Entry 8BTB (electron microscopy, 14.00 A resolution (very low resolution: no residue pairs are listed; an interface is given only as per-side residue counts)); this record covers chains B and K of the 12 polymer chains in the assembly.

== Chain B ==
Molecule: FLJ00385 protein (Fragment)
Organism: Homo sapiens
UniProt: Q8NF17 (Q8NF17_HUMAN); residues 288-496 here correspond to UniProt positions 230-438 (UniProt number = residue number - 58)
Amino-acid sequence (209 residues; each row starts with the number of its first residue):
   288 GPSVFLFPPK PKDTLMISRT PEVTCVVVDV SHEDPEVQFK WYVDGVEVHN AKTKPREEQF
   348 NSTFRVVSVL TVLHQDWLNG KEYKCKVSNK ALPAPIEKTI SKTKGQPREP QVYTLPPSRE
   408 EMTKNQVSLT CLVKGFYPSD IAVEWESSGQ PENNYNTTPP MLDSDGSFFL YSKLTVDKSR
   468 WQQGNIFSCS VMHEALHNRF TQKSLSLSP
Unresolved in the structure: 496
Disulfides: C312-C372, C418-C476

== Chain K ==
Molecule: FLJ00385 protein (Fragment)
Organism: Homo sapiens
UniProt: Q8NF17 (Q8NF17_HUMAN); residues 286-494 here correspond to UniProt positions 228-436 (UniProt number = residue number - 58)
Amino-acid sequence (209 residues; row label = number of the first residue in the row):
   286 LGGPSVFLFP PKPKDTLMIS RTPEVTCVVV DVSHEDPEVQ FKWYVDGVEV HNAKTKPREE
   346 QFNSTFRVVS VLTVLHQDWL NGKEYKCKVS NKALPAPIEK TISKTKGQPR EPQVYTLPPS
   406 REEMTKNQVS LTCLVKGFYP SDIAVEWESS GQPENNYNTT PPMLDSDGSF FLYSKLTVDK
   466 SRWQQGNIFS CSVMHEALHN RFTQKSLSL
Unresolved in the structure: 286-287
Disulfides: C312-C372, C418-C476

== Interface between chain B and chain K ==
At this resolution (14 A) residue pairs are not listed: 15 residues of chain B and 16 of chain K lie at the interface.

== In short ==
15 residues of chain B and 16 residues of chain K are in contact.
Here chain B is FLJ00385 protein (Fragment) and chain K is FLJ00385 protein (Fragment), both from Homo
sapiens. Entry 8BTB (Hexameric human IgG3 Fc complex) was determined by electron microscopy.
